1DJS - chains A and B; structure by X-ray diffraction, 2.40 A resolution.

Chain A:
Molecule: Protein (fibroblast growth factor receptor 2)
From: Homo sapiens
Notes: EC 2.7.1.112; fragment: ig-like domains 2 and 3
UniProtKB: P21802 (FGR2_HUMAN); the construct lacks a stretch of the UniProt sequence, so the offset changes along the chain: 147-151 = UniProt 32-36; 152-362 = UniProt 152-362
Sequence (216 residues; row label = number of the first residue in the row):
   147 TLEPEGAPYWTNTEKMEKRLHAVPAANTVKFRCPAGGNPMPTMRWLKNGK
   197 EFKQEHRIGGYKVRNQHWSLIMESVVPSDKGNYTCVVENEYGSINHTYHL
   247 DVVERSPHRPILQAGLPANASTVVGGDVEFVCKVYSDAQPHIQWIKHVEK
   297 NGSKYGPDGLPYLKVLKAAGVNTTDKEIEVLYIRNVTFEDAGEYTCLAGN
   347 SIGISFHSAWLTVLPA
Unresolved in the structure: 297-306
Sequence notes: engineered mutation G152 (Arg in P21802); modified residue (162, 186, 189, 218)
Modified / non-standard residues: Mse162, Mse186, Mse189, Mse218 (selenomethionine; parent Met)
Curated features (UniProtKB/Swiss-Prot):
  - region: K161 to R178 (Heparin-binding)
  - glycosylation (N-linked (GlcNAc...) asparagine): N228, N241, N265, N297, N318, N331
Disulfide bonds: C179-C231, C278-C342
Reported in the primary citation:
  - self-association interface (contacts with another copy of this molecule): S220
  - binding site for sulfate ion: K176, R178, K208, R210, H213, S220
  - conformationally variable residues (order/disorder transition): N297 to L306

Chain B:
Molecule: Protein (fibroblast growth factor 1)
From: Homo sapiens
UniProtKB: P05230 (FGF1_HUMAN); residues 6-140 here correspond to UniProt positions 21-155 (UniProt number = residue number + 15)
Sequence (135 residues; row label = number of the first residue in the row):
     6 GNYKKPKLLYCSNGGHFLRILPDGTVDGTRDRSDQHIQLQLSAESVGEVY
    56 IKSTETGQYLAMDTDGLLYGSQTPNEECLFLERLEENHYNTYISKKHAEK
   106 NWFVGLKKNGSCKRGPRTHYGQKAILFLPLPVSSD
Sequence notes: modified residue (67)
Modified / non-standard residues: Mse67 (selenomethionine; parent Met)
Curated features (UniProtKB/Swiss-Prot):
  - region: K112 to K128 (Heparin-binding)
  - motif: K9 to K12 (Nuclear localization signal)
  - binding site (heparin): N18
Reported in the primary citation:
  - specificity-determining residues: N7, E49 (proposed by the authors, not directly observed)
  - binding site for sulfate ion: K112 to K128 (citing earlier work)

How chain A and chain B interact:
Residue-residue contacts (62):
  E160(A) with K113(B), salt bridge
  E163(A) with R35(B), salt bridge
  K164(A) with Y15(B); S17(B), hydrogen bond (side chain-backbone); G19(B); G20(B); R35(B)
  L166(A) with Y15(B), hydrogen bond (backbone-side chain); F22(B), hydrophobic; R37(B)
  H167(A) with Y15(B)
  A168(A) with Y15(B), hydrogen bond (backbone-side chain); L133(B); L135(B), hydrophobic
  V169(A) with L133(B)
  P170(A) with N92(B); H93(B); Y94(B)
  D247(A) with R37(B), salt bridge; D140(B)
  V249(A) with L133(B), hydrophobic; L135(B), hydrophobic
  R251(A) with L89(B); H93(B), hydrogen bond (side chain-backbone); Y94(B); N95(B), hydrogen bond; P134(B)
  V280(A) with N7(B), hydrogen bond (backbone-side chain); Y8(B)
  Y281(A) with G6(B); N7(B)
  S282(A) with G6(B); N7(B), hydrogen bond (backbone-side chain); Y8(B), hydrogen bond (backbone-backbone)
  D283(A) with G6(B)
  A284(A) with E87(B); L89(B), hydrophobic
  Q285(A) with Y8(B); L46(B); S47(B); A48(B); V54(B); E87(B), hydrogen bond (backbone-side chain)
  P286(A) with Y8(B); A48(B)
  H287(A) with A48(B); E49(B), hydrogen bond (side chain-backbone); S50(B)
  I288(A) with Y8(B)
  A315(A) with A48(B)
  G316(A) with S47(B)
  V317(A) with S47(B), hydrogen bond (backbone-side chain); E49(B); Y55(B), hydrophobic; Y64(B), hydrophobic; P79(B), hydrophobic
  N318(A) with K57(B), hydrogen bond; Y64(B), hydrogen bond
  D321(A) with K9(B)
  G345(A) with V51(B)
  N346(A) with V51(B)
  S347(A) with E87(B)
Interface residues without a listed pair, chain A (31 interface residues in all): K226, E325, I348
Interface residues without a listed pair, chain B (37 interface residues in all): N18, G52, F132, S139
Interface features reported in the paper:
  - interface residues, chain A: E250(A)
  - interface residues, chain B: L46(B), E87(B)

In short:
Chain A and chain B form an interface of 31 and 37 residues respectively; the contacts include 13 hydrogen
bonds and 3 salt bridges. Among the polar pairs are E160(A)-K113(B), E163(A)-R35(B) and D247(A)-R37(B). From
the paper: a binding site for sulfate ion at K176(A), R178(A) and K112(B) among others; interface residues
E250(A) and L46(B) among others.
Chain A is Protein (fibroblast growth factor receptor 2) and chain B is Protein (fibroblast growth factor 1),
both from Homo sapiens; the structure, Ligand-binding portion of fibroblast growth factor receptor 2 in
complex with FGF1, was determined by X-ray diffraction.
